PDB entry 9QBJ | electron microscopy, 3.20 A resolution | chains C and I of the 8 polymer chains in the assembly

[Chain C]
Protein: Nanobody ALFA-H6
Source organism: Vicugna pacos
Notes: antibody fragment or engineered binder
Sequence (133 residues; row label = number of the first residue in the row):
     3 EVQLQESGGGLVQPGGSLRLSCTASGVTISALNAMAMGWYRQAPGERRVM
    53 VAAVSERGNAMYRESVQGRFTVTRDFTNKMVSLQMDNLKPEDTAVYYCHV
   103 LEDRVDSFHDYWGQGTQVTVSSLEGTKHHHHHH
Disordered / not traced: 3, 135
Disulfide bonds: Cys24-Cys100

[Chain I]
Protein: Maltose/maltodextrin-binding periplasmic protein, Immunoglobulin G-binding protein A, Immunoglobulin G-binding protein G
Source organism: Escherichia coli
UniProtKB: chimeric construct of P0AEY0, P02976, P99134, P19909: residues 10-367 from P0AEY0 (MALE_ECO57) positions 27-384 (UniProt number = residue number + 17); residues 385-411 from P02976 positions 295-321 (UniProt number = residue number - 90); residues 427-475 from P99134 positions 103-151 (UniProt number = residue number - 324); residues 487-543 from P19909 positions 440-496 (UniProt number = residue number - 47)
Sequence (543 residues; each row starts with the number of its first residue):
     1 MHHHHHHGSKIEEGKLVIWINGDKGYNGLAEVGKKFEKDTGIKVTVEHPD
    51 KLEEKFPQVAATGDGPDIIFWAHDRFGGYAQSGLLAEITPDKAFQDKLYP
   101 FTWDAVRYNGKLIAYPIAVEALSLIYNKDLLPNPPKTWEEIPALDKELKA
   151 KGKSALMFNLQEPYFTWPLIAADGGYAFKYENGKYDIKDVGVDNAGAKAG
   201 LTFLVDLIKNKHMNADTDYSIAEAAFNKGETAMTINGPWAWSNIDTSKVN
   251 YGVTVLPTFKGQPSKPFVGVLSAGINAASPNKELAKEFLENYLLTDEGLE
   301 AVNKDKPLGAVALKSYEEELAKDPRIAATMENAQKGEIMPNIPQMSAFWY
   351 AVRTAVINAASGRQTVDQALAFAQILIMPNLTEEQRNGFIQSLKDDPSVS
   401 KEILAEAKKLNEHQAPKGGSGGAGSGDQQSAFYEILNMPNLNEAQRNGFI
   451 QSLKDDPSQSTNVLGEAKKLNESQAGGGSGGGSGGSAVTTYKLVINGKTL
   501 KGETTTKAVDAETAEKAFKQYANDNGVDGVWTYDDATKTFTVT
Disordered / not traced: 1-15, 37-42, 61-65, 150-155, 417-423, 476-487, 495-499, 528-530
Construct notes: initiating methionine (1); expression tag (2-9); linker (368-384, 412-426, 476-486)

[Chain C / chain I interface]
Residue-residue contacts (21):
  Gly17(C) - Gln385(I)
  Ser19(C) - Glu384(I)  hydrogen bond
  Arg21(C) - Gln391(I)
  Arg21(C) - Asp395(I)  salt bridge
  Tyr64(C) - Asp396(I)  hydrogen bond
  Gln69(C) - Glu402(I)
  Gly70(C) - Glu402(I)
  Gly70(C) - Ile403(I)
  Gly70(C) - Glu406(I)
  Arg71(C) - Glu406(I)
  Thr73(C) - Ser392(I)
  Thr73(C) - Asp395(I)  hydrogen bond
  Thr75(C) - Asp395(I)
  Gln86(C) - Gly388(I)
  Gln86(C) - Gln391(I)
  Gln86(C) - Ser392(I)
  Asp88(C) - Gly388(I)
  Asp88(C) - Phe389(I)
  Asp88(C) - Ser392(I)  hydrogen bond
  Asn89(C) - Glu406(I)
  Asn89(C) - Leu410(I)
Also at the interface, not in a pair above, chain C (14 interface residues in all): Ala62, Val74

[In short]
Chain C and chain I form an interface of 14 and 12 residues respectively, with 4 hydrogen bonds and 1 salt
bridge. Polar contacts include Arg21(C)-Asp395(I), Ser19(C)-Glu384(I) and Tyr64(C)-Asp396(I).
Chain C is Nanobody ALFA-H6 (Vicugna pacos) and chain I is Maltose/maltodextrin-binding periplasmic protein,
Immunoglobulin G-binding protein A, Immunoglobulin G-binding protein G (Escherichia coli); the structure,
Legobody dimer, was determined by electron microscopy.
